8BJ2 - chains A and B; structure by X-ray diffraction, 1.40 A resolution.

== Chain A (and B) ==
Molecule: histidinol-phosphate aminotransferase
Organism: Medicago truncatula
Notes: chain B of this document is another copy of the same molecule, construct and numbering; everything in this record applies to it too
UniProt: A0A072U7F9 (A0A072U7F9_MEDTR); residues 25-384 here = UniProt positions 25-384
Sequence (360 residues; row label = number of the first residue in the row):
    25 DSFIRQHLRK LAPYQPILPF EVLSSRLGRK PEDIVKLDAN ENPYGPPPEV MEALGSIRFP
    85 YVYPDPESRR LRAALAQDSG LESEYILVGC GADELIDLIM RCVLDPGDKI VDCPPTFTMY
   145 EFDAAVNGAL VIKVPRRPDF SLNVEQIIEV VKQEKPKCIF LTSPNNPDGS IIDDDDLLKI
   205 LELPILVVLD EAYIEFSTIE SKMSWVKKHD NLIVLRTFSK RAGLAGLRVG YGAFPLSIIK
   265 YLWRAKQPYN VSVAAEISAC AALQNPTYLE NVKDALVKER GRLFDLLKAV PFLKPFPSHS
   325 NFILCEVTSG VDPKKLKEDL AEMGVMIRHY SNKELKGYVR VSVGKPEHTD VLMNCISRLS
Modified / non-standard residues: Lys244 ((2S)-2-amino-6-[[3-hydroxy-2-methyl-5-(phosphonooxymethyl)pyridin-4-yl]methylideneamino]hexanoic acid; LLP)
Ion coordination: Na+: Lys312, Val314, Leu317
From the paper describing this entry:
  - Na+ coordination: Lys312, Val314, Leu317
  - conformationally variable residues (domain motion, helix shift, loop rearrangement, side-chain flip): Pro40, Phe44 to Asp57, Arg268, Arg352 to Arg364

== Chain A / chain B interface ==
Contacting residue pairs (146):
  Phe27(A) - Val127(B)
  Phe27(A) - Lys181(B)  hydrogen bond (backbone-side chain)
  Phe27(A) - Ile209(B)
  Phe27(A) - Leu210(B)
  Phe27(A) - Asn235(B)
  Ile28(A) - Cys126(B)
  Ile28(A) - Tyr265(B)  hydrophobic
  Arg29(A) - Arg125(B)  hydrogen bond (side chain-backbone)
  Arg29(A) - Cys126(B)  hydrogen bond (backbone-backbone)
  Arg29(A) - Val127(B)
  Arg29(A) - Leu128(B)  hydrogen bond (side chain-backbone)
  Arg29(A) - Asp129(B)  salt bridge
  Arg29(A) - Pro130(B)
  Leu32(A) - Arg125(B)
  Leu32(A) - Cys126(B)  hydrophobic
  Arg33(A) - Tyr265(B)
  Leu35(A) - Arg268(B)
  Leu35(A) - Ala269(B)  hydrophobic
  Tyr38(A) - Pro272(B)  hydrophobic
  Pro40(A) - Pro90(B)  hydrophobic
  Pro40(A) - Tyr273(B)
  Ile41(A) - Pro90(B)
  Ile41(A) - Tyr273(B)  hydrogen bond (backbone-side chain)
  Leu42(A) - Pro90(B)  hydrophobic
  Leu42(A) - Arg93(B)
  Pro43(A) - Tyr87(B)
  Pro43(A) - Asp89(B)
  Phe44(A) - Phe83(B)  hydrophobic
  Phe44(A) - Val86(B)  hydrophobic
  Glu45(A) - Phe83(B)
  Val46(A) - Asp89(B)
  Val46(A) - Arg93(B)
  Arg50(A) - Arg93(B)
  Pro55(A) - Phe83(B)  hydrophobic
  Glu56(A) - Arg82(B)  salt bridge
  Glu65(A) - Tyr85(B)
  Glu65(A) - Val86(B)
  Glu65(A) - Tyr87(B)  hydrogen bond (side chain-backbone)
  Asn66(A) - Tyr85(B)
  Gly69(A) - Tyr85(B)
  Pro70(A) - Pro84(B)
  Met75(A) - Gly79(B)
  Met75(A) - Ile81(B)
  Leu78(A) - Met75(B)
  Leu78(A) - Leu78(B)
  Gly79(A) - Met75(B)
  Gly79(A) - Gly79(B)
  Ile81(A) - Met75(B)
  Arg82(A) - Pro55(B)
  Arg82(A) - Glu56(B)  salt bridge
  Phe83(A) - Phe44(B)  hydrophobic
  Phe83(A) - Glu45(B)
  Phe83(A) - Pro55(B)  hydrophobic
  Pro84(A) - Pro70(B)
  Pro84(A) - Met75(B)  hydrophobic
  Pro84(A) - Gly247(B)
  Pro84(A) - Leu248(B)
  Pro84(A) - Ala249(B)
  Pro84(A) - Gly250(B)  hydrogen bond (backbone-backbone)
  Pro84(A) - Leu251(B)
  Tyr85(A) - Glu65(B)
  Tyr85(A) - Asn66(B)
  Tyr85(A) - Gly69(B)
  Tyr85(A) - Gly247(B)
  Tyr85(A) - Ala249(B)
  Val86(A) - Phe44(B)  hydrophobic
  Val86(A) - Glu65(B)
  Val86(A) - Ala249(B)
  Val86(A) - Gly250(B)  hydrogen bond (backbone-backbone)
  Tyr87(A) - Pro43(B)
  Tyr87(A) - Glu65(B)  hydrogen bond (backbone-side chain)
  Tyr87(A) - Ser243(B)
  Tyr87(A) - Lys244(B)
  Tyr87(A) - Ala249(B)  hydrophobic
  Tyr87(A) - Arg252(B)
  Asp89(A) - Pro43(B)
  Asp89(A) - Val46(B)
  Pro90(A) - Pro40(B)  hydrophobic
  Pro90(A) - Ile41(B)
  Pro90(A) - Leu42(B)  hydrophobic
  Arg93(A) - Leu42(B)
  Arg93(A) - Val46(B)
  Cys114(A) - Asn274(B)
  Asp117(A) - Tyr273(B)
  Asp121(A) - Arg125(B)  salt bridge
  Arg125(A) - Arg29(B)  hydrogen bond (backbone-side chain)
  Arg125(A) - Leu32(B)
  Arg125(A) - Asp121(B)  salt bridge
  Arg125(A) - Arg125(B)
  Arg125(A) - Asn151(B)  hydrogen bond
  Cys126(A) - Ile28(B)
  Cys126(A) - Arg29(B)  hydrogen bond (backbone-backbone)
  Cys126(A) - Leu32(B)  hydrophobic
  Val127(A) - Phe27(B)
  Val127(A) - Arg29(B)
  Leu128(A) - Arg29(B)  hydrogen bond (backbone-side chain)
  Asp129(A) - Arg29(B)  salt bridge
  Pro130(A) - Arg29(B)
  Met143(A) - Gln271(B)
  Phe146(A) - Arg268(B)
  Phe146(A) - Lys270(B)
  Asp147(A) - Gln271(B)  hydrogen bond
  Val150(A) - Arg125(B)
  Asn151(A) - Arg125(B)  hydrogen bond
  Lys181(A) - Phe27(B)
  Ile209(A) - Phe27(B)
  Leu210(A) - Phe27(B)
  Ser243(A) - Tyr87(B)
  Lys244(A) - Tyr87(B)
  Gly247(A) - Pro84(B)
  Gly247(A) - Tyr85(B)
  Leu248(A) - Pro84(B)
  Ala249(A) - Pro84(B)
  Ala249(A) - Tyr85(B)
  Ala249(A) - Val86(B)
  Ala249(A) - Tyr87(B)  hydrophobic
  Gly250(A) - Pro84(B)  hydrogen bond (backbone-backbone)
  Gly250(A) - Val86(B)  hydrogen bond (backbone-backbone)
  Gly250(A) - Ser276(B)
  Gly250(A) - Val277(B)  hydrogen bond (backbone-backbone)
  Leu251(A) - Pro84(B)
  Arg252(A) - Tyr87(B)
  Arg252(A) - Tyr273(B)  hydrogen bond (side chain-backbone)
  Arg252(A) - Ser276(B)
  Tyr265(A) - Ile28(B)  hydrophobic
  Tyr265(A) - Arg33(B)
  Arg268(A) - Leu32(B)  hydrogen bond (side chain-backbone)
  Arg268(A) - Arg33(B)  hydrogen bond (side chain-backbone)
  Arg268(A) - Lys34(B)
  Arg268(A) - Leu35(B)  hydrogen bond (side chain-backbone)
  Arg268(A) - Phe146(B)
  Ala269(A) - Leu35(B)  hydrophobic
  Gln271(A) - Met143(B)
  Gln271(A) - Asp147(B)  hydrogen bond
  Pro272(A) - Tyr38(B)  hydrophobic
  Pro272(A) - Met143(B)  hydrophobic
  Tyr273(A) - Pro40(B)
  Tyr273(A) - Ile41(B)  hydrogen bond (side chain-backbone)
  Tyr273(A) - Asp117(B)
  Tyr273(A) - Arg252(B)  hydrogen bond (backbone-side chain)
  Asn274(A) - Cys114(B)
  Ser276(A) - Gly250(B)
  Ser276(A) - Arg252(B)
  Val277(A) - Gly250(B)  hydrogen bond (backbone-backbone)
  Val277(A) - Leu251(B)  hydrophobic
  Ala278(A) - Ala278(B)  hydrophobic
Other interface residues (no listed pair), chain A (81 interface residues in all): Ser26, Pro37, Lys60, Ala63, Pro67, Ser80, Pro88, Pro208, Asn235, Ile262, Leu266, Lys270
Other interface residues (no listed pair), chain B (82 interface residues in all): Ser26, Pro37, Arg50, Lys60, Ala63, Pro67, Pro88, Val150, Pro208, Asp234, Ile262, Leu266

== In short ==
Chain A and chain B form an interface of 81 and 82 residues respectively; the contacts include 26 hydrogen
bonds and 6 salt bridges. Among the polar pairs are Arg29(A)-Asp129(B), Glu56(A)-Arg82(B) and
Asp121(A)-Arg125(B). The paper reports Na+ coordination by Lys312(A), Val314(A) and Leu317(A); conformational
variability at Pro40(A), Phe44(A) and Arg268(A) among others.
Chain A and chain B are both histidinol-phosphate aminotransferase (Medicago truncatula); the structure,
Crystal structure of Medicago truncatula histidinol-phosphate aminotransferase (HISN6) in the closed state,
was determined by X-ray diffraction, deposited together with 8BJ1 and 8BJ4.
